PDB entry 6DOX | X-ray diffraction, 1.45 A resolution | chains A and C of the 4 polymer chains in the assembly

Chain A:
Protein: Ribonuclease H
Organism: Bacillus halodurans (strain ATCC BAA-125 / DSM 18197 / FERM 7344 / JCM 9153 / C-125)
Notes: EC 3.1.26.4; fragment: Catalytic Domain
Reference sequence: Q9KEI9 (RNH1_BACHD); numbering as in UniProt (aligned over 61-196)
Amino-acid sequence (136 residues; row label = number of the first residue in the row):
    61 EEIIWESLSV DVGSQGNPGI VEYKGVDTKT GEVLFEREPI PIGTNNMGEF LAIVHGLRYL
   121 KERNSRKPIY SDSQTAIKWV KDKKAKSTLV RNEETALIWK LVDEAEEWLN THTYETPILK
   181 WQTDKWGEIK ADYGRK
Swiss-Prot annotation at these positions:
  - binding site (Mg(2+)): Asp-71, Glu-109, Asp-132, Asp-192
  - mutagenesis: Glu-109 (E109Q: Loss of activity), Asp-132 (D132N: Loss of activity), Glu-188 (E188A: Strongly reduces activity; E188Q: No effect), Asp-192 (D192N: Strongly reduced activity with manganese. Loss of activity with magnesium)
Bound ions: Mg2+ site 1: Asp-71, Asp-192 (shared with 1 residue of chain b); Mg2+ site 2: Asp-71, Glu-109, Asp-132 (shared with 1 residue of chain B; 1 residue of chain b); rubidium ion site 1: Lys-121, Asn-124; rubidium ion site 2: Glu-188, Asp-192 (shared with 1 residue of chain b); rubidium ion site 3: Asp-192, Arg-195 (shared with 1 residue of chain b)
Reported in the primary citation:
  - binding site for the 2-nt RNA strand: Lys-196
  - conformationally variable residues (order/disorder transition): Lys-196
  - contacts within the chain: Glu-188/Lys-196 (salt bridge)

Chain C:
Molecule: 6-nt DNA strand
Sequence (6 nucleotides; each row starts with the number of its first residue):
     1 CGATGT
Bound ions: rubidium ion: DG5 (together with 1,2-ethanediol)

How chain A and chain C interact:
Pairs across the interface (21):
  Asn-77(A) with DA3(C), hydrogen bond to the base; DT4(C), hydrogen bond to the sugar
  Pro-78(A) with DA3(C), phosphate contact; DT4(C), phosphate contact
  Thr-104(A) with DT4(C), phosphate contact; DG5(C), hydrogen bond to the phosphate
  Asn-105(A) with DT4(C), hydrogen bond to the base
  Asn-106(A) with DT4(C), hydrogen bond to the base; DG5(C), hydrogen bond to the sugar
  Met-107(A) with DG5(C), phosphate contact
  Gln-134(A) with DG5(C), base contact; DT6(C), base contact
  Thr-135(A) with DG5(C), sugar contact
  Lys-138(A) with DT6(C), phosphate contact
  Trp-139(A) with DG5(C), phosphate contact; DT6(C), hydrogen bond to the phosphate
  Lys-146(A) with DG5(C), sugar contact; DT6(C), phosphate contact
  Ser-147(A) with DG5(C), hydrogen bond to the phosphate
  Thr-148(A) with DG5(C), hydrogen bond to the phosphate
  Leu-149(A) with DG5(C), phosphate contact
Also at the interface, not in a pair above, chain C (5 interface residues in all): DG2

Summary:
14 residues of chain A face 5 of chain C across their interface, with 9 hydrogen bonds. Polar pairs include
Asn-77(A)/DA3(C), Asn-105(A)/DT4(C) and Asn-106(A)/DT4(C). Curated annotation (UniProt) lists 4 Mg2+-binding
residues and 4 mutagenesis sites on chain A. From the paper: a binding site for the 2-nt RNA strand at
Lys-196(A); conformational variability at Lys-196(A).
Here chain A is Ribonuclease H (Bacillus halodurans (strain ATCC BAA-125 / DSM 18197 / FERM 7344 / JCM 9153 /
C-125)) and chain C is a 6-nt DNA strand. Entry 6DOX (Crystal Structure of Bacillus Halodurans Ribonuclease H1
in Complex with an RNA/DNA Hybrid: Reaction in 5 ...) was determined by X-ray diffraction together with 6DMN,
6DMV, 6DO8, 6DO9, 6DOA, 6DOB and 46 further entries from the same study.
